7MN5 - chains A and B of the 3 polymer chains in the assembly; structure by electron microscopy, 2.93 A resolution.

== Chain A ==
Molecule: Receptor tyrosine-protein kinase erbB-3
Organism: Homo sapiens
Notes: EC 2.7.10.1; fragment: Extracellular Domain
Reference sequence: P21860 (ERBB3_HUMAN); residues 1-1021 here = UniProt positions 1-1021
Sequence (1066 residues; numbered 1 to 1066; the number before each row is that of its first residue):
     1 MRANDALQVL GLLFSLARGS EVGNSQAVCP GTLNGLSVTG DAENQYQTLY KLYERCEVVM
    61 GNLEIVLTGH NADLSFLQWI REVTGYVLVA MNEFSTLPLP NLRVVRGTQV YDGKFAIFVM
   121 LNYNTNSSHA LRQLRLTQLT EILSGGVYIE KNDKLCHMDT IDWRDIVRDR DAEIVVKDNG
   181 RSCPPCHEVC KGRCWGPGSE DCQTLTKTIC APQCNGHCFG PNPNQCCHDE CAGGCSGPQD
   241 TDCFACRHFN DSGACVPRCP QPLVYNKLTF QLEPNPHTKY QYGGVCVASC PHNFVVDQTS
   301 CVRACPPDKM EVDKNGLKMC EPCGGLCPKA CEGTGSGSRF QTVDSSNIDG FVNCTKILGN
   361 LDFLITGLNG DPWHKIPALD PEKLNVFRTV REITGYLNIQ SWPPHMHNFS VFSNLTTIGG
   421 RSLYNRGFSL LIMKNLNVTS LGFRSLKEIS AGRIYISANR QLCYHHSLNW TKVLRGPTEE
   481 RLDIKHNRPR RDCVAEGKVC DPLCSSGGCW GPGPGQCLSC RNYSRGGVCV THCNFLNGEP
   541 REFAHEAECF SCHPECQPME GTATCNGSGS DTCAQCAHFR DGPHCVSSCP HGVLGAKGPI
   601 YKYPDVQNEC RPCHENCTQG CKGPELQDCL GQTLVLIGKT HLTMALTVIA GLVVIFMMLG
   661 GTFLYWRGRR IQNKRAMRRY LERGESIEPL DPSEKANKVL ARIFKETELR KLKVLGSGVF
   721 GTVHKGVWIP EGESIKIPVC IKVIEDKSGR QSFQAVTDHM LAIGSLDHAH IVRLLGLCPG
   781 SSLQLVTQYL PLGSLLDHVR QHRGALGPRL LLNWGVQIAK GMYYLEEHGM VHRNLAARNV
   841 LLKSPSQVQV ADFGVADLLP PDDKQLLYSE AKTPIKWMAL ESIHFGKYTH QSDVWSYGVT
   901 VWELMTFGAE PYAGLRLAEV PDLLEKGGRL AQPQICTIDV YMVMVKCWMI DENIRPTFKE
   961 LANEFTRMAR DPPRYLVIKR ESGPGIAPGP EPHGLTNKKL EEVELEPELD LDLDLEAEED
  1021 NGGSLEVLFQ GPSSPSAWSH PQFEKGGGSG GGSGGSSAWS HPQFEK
Not modelled in the structure: 1-27, 263-276, 323-326, 631-1066
Construct notes: conflict R809 (Gln in P21860), G928 (Glu in P21860); expression tag (1022-1066)
Curated features (UniProtKB/Swiss-Prot):
  - active site: N834 (Proton acceptor)
  - binding site (ATP): L715 to V723, K742, Q788 to L790, N834 to N839
  - modified residue (Phosphoserine): S686, S982
  - glycosylation (N-linked (GlcNAc...) asparagine): N126, N250, N353, N408, N414, N437, N469, N522, N566, N616
  - natural variant: V104 (V104M: In an ovarian mucinous carcinoma sample), T787 (T787P: In VSCN1), T873 (T873S: In VSCN1; uncertain significance), V899 (V899M: In VSCN1), Q932 (Q932R: In VSCN1; uncertain significance)
  - mutagenesis: K742 (K742M: Strongly reduced autophosphorylation), Y868 (Y868E: Strongly reduced tyrosine phosphorylation)
Cystine bridges: C29-C56, C156-C183, C186-C194, C190-C202, C210-C218, C214-C226, C227-C235, C246-C255, C259-C286, C290-C301, C305-C320, C331-C354, C463-C493, C500-C509, C504-C517, C520-C529, C533-C549, C552-C565, C556-C573, C576-C585, C589-C610, C613-C621, C617-C629
Covalently attached groups: N-acetylglucosamine (NAG) linked to N250, N353, N408, N414, N469

== Chain B ==
Molecule: Receptor tyrosine-protein kinase erbB-2, Maltose/maltodextrin-binding periplasmic protein
Organism: Homo sapiens
Notes: EC 2.7.10.1; fragment: Extracellular Domain
Reference sequence: chimeric construct of P04626, P0AEX9: residues 1-1029 from P04626 (ERBB2_HUMAN) positions 1-1029 (same numbers); residues 1049-1414 from P0AEX9 positions 27-392 (UniProt number = residue number - 1022)
Sequence (1455 residues; row label = number of the first residue in the row):
     1 MELAALCRWG LLLALLPPGA ASTQVCTGTD MKLRLPASPE THLDMLRHLY QGCQVVQGNL
    61 ELTYLPTNAS LSFLQDIQEV QGYVLIAHNQ VRQVPLQRLR IVRGTQLFED NYALAVLDNG
   121 DPLNNTTPVT GASPGGLREL QLRSLTEILK GGVLIQRNPQ LCYQDTILWK DIFHKNNQLA
   181 LTLIDTNRSR ACHPCSPMCK GSRCWGESSE DCQSLTRTVC AGGCARCKGP LPTDCCHEQC
   241 AAGCTGPKHS DCLACLHFNH SGICELHCPA LVTYNTDTFE SMPNPEGRYT FGASCVTACP
   301 YNYLSTDVGS CTLVCPLHNQ EVTAEDGTQR CEKCSKPCAR VCYGLGMEHL REVRAVTSAN
   361 IQEFAGCKKI FGSLAFLPES FDGDPASNTA PLQPEQLQVF ETLEEITGYL YISAWPDSLP
   421 DLSVFQNLQV IRGRILHNGA YSLTLQGLGI SWLGLRSLRE LGSGLALIHH NTHLCFVHTV
   481 PWDQLFRNPH QALLHTANRP EDECVGEGLA CHQLCARGHC WGPGPTQCVN CSQFLRGQEC
   541 VEECRVLQGL PREYVNARHC LPCHPECQPQ NGSVTCFGPE ADQCVACAHY KDPPFCVARC
   601 PSGVKPDLSY MPIWKFPDEE GACQPCPINC THSCVDLDDK GCPAEQRASP LTSIISAVVG
   661 ILLVVVLGVV FGILIKRRQQ KIRKYTMRRL LQETELVEPL TPSGAMPNQA QMRILKETEL
   721 RKVKVLGSGA FGTVYKGIWI PDGENVKIPV AIKVLRENTS PKANKEILDE AYVMAGVDSP
   781 YVSRLLGICL TSTVQLVTQL MPYGCLLDHV RENRGRLGSQ DLLNWCMQIA KGMSYLEDVR
   841 LVHRDLAARN VLVKSPNHVK ITDFGLARLL DIDETEYHAD GGKVPIKWMA LESILRRRFT
   901 HQSDVWSYGV TVWELMTFGA KPYDGIPARE IPDLLEKGER LPQPPICTID VYMIMVKCWM
   961 IDSECRPRFR ELVSEFSRMA RDPQRFVVIQ NEDLGPASPL DSTFYRSLLE DDDMGDLVDA
  1021 EEYLVPQQGG GSLEVLFQGP SSPSGSSMKI EEGKLVIWIN GDKGYNGLAE VGKKFEKDTG
  1081 IKVTVEHPDK LEEKFPQVAA TGDGPDIIFW AHDRFGGYAQ SGLLAEITPD KAFQDKLYPF
  1141 TWDAVRYNGK LIAYPIAVEA LSLIYNKDLL PNPPKTWEEI PALDKELKAK GKSALMFNLQ
  1201 EPYFTWPLIA ADGGYAFKYE NGKYDIKDVG VDNAGAKAGL TFLVDLIKNK HMNADTDYSI
  1261 AEAAFNKGET AMTINGPWAW SNIDTSKVNY GVTVLPTFKG QPSKPFVGVL SAGINAASPN
  1321 KELAKEFLEN YLLTDEGLEA VNKDKPLGAV ALKSYEEELA KDPRIAATME NAQKGEIMPN
  1381 IPQMSAFWYA VRTAVINAAS GRQTVDEALK DAQTNSSSSG PSSPSAWSHP QFEKGGGSGG
  1441 GSGGSSAWSH PQFEK
Not modelled in the structure: 1-23, 121-134, 325-327, 603-612, 630-1455
Construct notes: conflict D778 (Gly in P04626); linker (1030-1048); expression tag (1415-1455)
Curated features (UniProtKB/Swiss-Prot):
  - region: K676 to R689 (Required for interaction with KPNB1 and EEA1)
  - motif: K676 to R689 (Nuclear localization signal)
  - active site: D845 (Proton acceptor)
  - binding site (ATP): L726 to V734, K753
  - modified residue: T182 (Phosphothreonine), Y877 (Phosphotyrosine)
  - glycosylation (N-linked (GlcNAc...) asparagine): N68, N124, N187, N259, N530, N571, N629
Cystine bridges: C26-C53, C162-C192, C195-C204, C199-C212, C220-C227, C224-C235, C236-C244, C240-C252, C255-C264, C268-C295, C299-C311, C315-C331, C334-C338, C342-C367, C475-C504, C511-C520, C515-C528, C531-C540, C544-C560, C563-C576, C567-C584, C587-C596, C600-C623
Covalently attached groups: N-acetylglucosamine (NAG) linked to N187, N259, N530
From the paper describing this entry:
  - mutagenesis - S310F: increased binding to Receptor tyrosine-protein kinase erbB-3 (chain A)
  - disease-associated variants - S310F: increased binding to Receptor tyrosine-protein kinase erbB-3 (chain A)
  - mutagenesis - S310F: abolished binding to pertuzumab
  - mutagenesis - S310F: unchanged binding to trastuzumab

== How chain A and chain B interact ==
Residue-residue contacts - 39 pairs, chain A then chain B:
  T84(A) - D277(B)
  T108(A) - D277(B)
  P212(A) - P247(B)  hydrophobic
  P212(A) - K248(B)  hydrogen bond (backbone-side chain)
  Q213(A) - P232(B)
  Q213(A) - T233(B)
  Q213(A) - C235(B)  hydrogen bond (side chain-backbone)
  Q213(A) - H237(B)
  Q213(A) - P247(B)
  N215(A) - H249(B)  hydrogen bond
  P223(A) - P232(B)
  N224(A) - G222(B)
  N224(A) - G223(B)  hydrogen bond (side chain-backbone)
  N224(A) - C224(B)
  F249(A) - Y274(B)  hydrophobic
  F249(A) - T276(B)
  P257(A) - H267(B)
  R258(A) - H267(B)
  R258(A) - C268(B)  hydrogen bond (side chain-backbone)
  Q281(A) - Y274(B)
  Y282(A) - Y274(B)
  Y282(A) - F279(B)  hydrophobic
  G283(A) - Y274(B)  hydrogen bond (backbone-side chain)
  G283(A) - T276(B)
  G283(A) - F279(B)
  G284(A) - T276(B)
  D297(A) - S281(B)  hydrogen bond
  Q298(A) - V272(B)
  Q298(A) - D307(B)  hydrogen bond (side chain-backbone)
  S300(A) - Y274(B)
  C301(A) - Y274(B)  hydrogen bond (backbone-side chain)
  V302(A) - Y274(B)  hydrophobic
  V302(A) - F279(B)
  V302(A) - E280(B)
  V302(A) - S281(B)
  R303(A) - T278(B)  hydrogen bond (side chain-backbone)
  R303(A) - F279(B)  hydrogen bond (backbone-backbone)
  P306(A) - S281(B)
  E321(A) - S335(B)
Other interface residues (no listed pair), chain A (25 interface residues in all): H248, F294, K314
Other interface residues (no listed pair), chain B (27 interface residues in all): A221, D234, C236, E238, A270

== Summary ==
25 residues of chain A face 27 of chain B across their interface; the contacts include 11 hydrogen bonds.
Polar pairs include P212(A)-K248(B), Q213(A)-C235(B) and N215(A)-H249(B). From the paper: S310F of chain B
increases binding to Receptor tyrosine-protein kinase erbB-3 (chain A); S310F of chain B abolishes binding to
pertuzumab.
Chain A is Receptor tyrosine-protein kinase erbB-3 and chain B is Receptor tyrosine-protein kinase erbB-2,
Maltose/maltodextrin-binding periplasmic protein, both from Homo sapiens; the structure, Structure of the
HER2/HER3/NRG1b Heterodimer Extracellular Domain, was determined by electron microscopy together with 7MN8 and
7MN6 from the same study.
